Entry 6VO1 (electron microscopy, 3.88 A resolution); this record covers chains A and H of the 12 polymer chains in the assembly.

[Chain A]
Molecule: Envelope glycoprotein gp120
From: Human immunodeficiency virus 1
UniProtKB: Q2N0S6 (Q2N0S6_9HIV1); the construct lacks a stretch of the UniProt sequence and is renumbered around it, so the offset changes along the chain: 31-141 = UniProt 30-140; 150-185 = UniProt 141-176; 190-309 = UniProt 189-308; 312-323 = UniProt 309-320; 2 more segments
Amino-acid sequence (475 residues; numbered 31 to 507 plus 13 insertion-coded residues; 15 numbers in that range are skipped by the numbering (no residue carries them; nothing is unmodelled there); the number before each row is that of its first residue; a row labelled like 185A-185L holds insertion residues (185A, then the next letters in order)):
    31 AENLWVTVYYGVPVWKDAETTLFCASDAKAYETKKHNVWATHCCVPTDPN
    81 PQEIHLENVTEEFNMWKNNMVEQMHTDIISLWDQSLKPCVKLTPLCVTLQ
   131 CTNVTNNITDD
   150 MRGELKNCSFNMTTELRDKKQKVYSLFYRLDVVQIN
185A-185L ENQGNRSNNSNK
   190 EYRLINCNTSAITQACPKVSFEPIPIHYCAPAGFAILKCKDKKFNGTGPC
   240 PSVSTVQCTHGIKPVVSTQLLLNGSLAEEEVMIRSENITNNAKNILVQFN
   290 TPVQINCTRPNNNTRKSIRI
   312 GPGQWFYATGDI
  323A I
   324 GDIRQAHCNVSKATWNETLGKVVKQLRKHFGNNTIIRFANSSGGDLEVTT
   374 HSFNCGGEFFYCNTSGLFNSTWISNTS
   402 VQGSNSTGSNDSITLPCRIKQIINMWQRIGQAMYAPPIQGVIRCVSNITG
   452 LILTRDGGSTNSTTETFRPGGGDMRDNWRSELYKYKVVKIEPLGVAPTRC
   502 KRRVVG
Unresolved in the structure: 31-32, 57-63, 185A-185L, 402-411, 504-507
Differences from the reference sequence: conflict Lys-64 (Glu63 in Q2N0S6), Cys-73 (Ala72 in Q2N0S6), Trp-316 (Ala313 in Q2N0S6), Asn-332 (Thr330 in Q2N0S6), Cys-501 (Ala498 in Q2N0S6)
Disulfides: Cys-54/Cys-73, Cys-119/Cys-205, Cys-126/Cys-196, Cys-131/Cys-157, Cys-218/Cys-247, Cys-228/Cys-239, Cys-296/Cys-331, Cys-378/Cys-445, Cys-385/Cys-418
Covalent attachments: N-acetylglucosamine (NAG) linked to Asn-88, Asn-133, Asn-156, Asn-160, Asn-197, Asn-234, Asn-262, Asn-276, Asn-295, Asn-332, Asn-339, Asn-355, Asn-386, Asn-392, Asn-448
From the paper describing this entry:
  - post-translational modification sites: Asn-355

[Chain H]
Molecule: RM20J Heavy chain Fab
From: Macaca mulatta
Notes: antibody fragment or engineered binder
Amino-acid sequence (118 residues; each row starts with the number of its first residue; a row labelled like 82A-82C holds insertion residues (82A, then the next letters in order)):
     1 QVQLQESGPAVVQPSETLSLTCAVSGGSISGGYGW
   35A T
    36 WIRQAPGKALEWIGNIY
   52A G
    53 HSGSTNYKSSLKRRLTISTDTSKNQFSLKL
82A-82C TSV
    83 TAADTAVYYCARWSTADFDYWGQGVLVTVSS
Disulfides: Cys-22/Cys-92

[Interface between chain A and chain H]
Residue-residue contacts (18; chain A residue first):
  Ala-266(A) / His-53(H)  hydrogen bond (backbone-side chain)
  Glu-267(A) / His-53(H)
  Glu-267(A) / Ser-54(H)  hydrogen bond (backbone-side chain)
  Glu-268(A) / Tyr-52(H)  hydrogen bond
  Glu-268(A) / His-53(H)
  Glu-268(A) / Asn-58(H)
  Glu-269(A) / Tyr-52(H)
  Glu-269(A) / Trp-95(H)  hydrogen bond
  Glu-269(A) / Ser-96(H)
  Glu-269(A) / Thr-97(H)  hydrogen bond (side chain-backbone)
  Asn-289(A) / Gly-32(H)  hydrogen bond (side chain-backbone)
  Asn-289(A) / His-53(H)  hydrogen bond (backbone-side chain)
  Thr-290(A) / Gly-32(H)
  Glu-340(A) / Tyr-33(H)  hydrogen bond
  Lys-344(A) / Tyr-33(H)
  Lys-347(A) / Thr-97(H)
  Lys-347(A) / Asp-101(H)  salt bridge
  Gln-348(A) / Thr-97(H)
Also at the interface, not in a pair above, chain A (12 interface residues in all): Lys-231, Ser-400
Also at the interface, not in a pair above, chain H (12 interface residues in all): Gln-1, Ser-56
The authors on this interface:
  - epitope / paratope residues, chain A: Asn-289(A), Thr-290(A)

[Overview]
Chain A and chain H each contribute 12 residues to their interface, with 8 hydrogen bonds and 1 salt bridge.
Polar pairs include Lys-347(A)/Asp-101(H), Ala-266(A)/His-53(H) and Glu-267(A)/Ser-54(H). Covalently linked
N-acetylglucosamine: at Asn-88(A), Asn-133(A), Asn-156(A), Asn-160(A), Asn-197(A) and Asn-234(A) and 9 more.
From the paper: epitope/paratope residues Asn-289(A) and Thr-290(A); a modification site at Asn-355(A).
Here chain A is Envelope glycoprotein gp120 (Human immunodeficiency virus 1) and chain H is RM20J Heavy chain
Fab (Macaca mulatta). Entry 6VO1 (BG505 SOSIP.v5.2 in complex with rhesus macaque Fab RM20J) was determined by
electron microscopy together with 6VOR, 6VSR, 6VLR and 6VN0 from the same study.
